9GE7 - chains A and C of the 3 polymer chains in the assembly; structure by electron microscopy, 3.66 A resolution.

# Chain A
Protein: Uncharacterized ABC transporter permease YbbP
From: Escherichia coli K-12
Reference sequence: P77504 (YBBP_ECOLI); residues 1-804 here = UniProt positions 1-804
Amino-acid sequence (804 residues; each row starts with the number of its first residue):
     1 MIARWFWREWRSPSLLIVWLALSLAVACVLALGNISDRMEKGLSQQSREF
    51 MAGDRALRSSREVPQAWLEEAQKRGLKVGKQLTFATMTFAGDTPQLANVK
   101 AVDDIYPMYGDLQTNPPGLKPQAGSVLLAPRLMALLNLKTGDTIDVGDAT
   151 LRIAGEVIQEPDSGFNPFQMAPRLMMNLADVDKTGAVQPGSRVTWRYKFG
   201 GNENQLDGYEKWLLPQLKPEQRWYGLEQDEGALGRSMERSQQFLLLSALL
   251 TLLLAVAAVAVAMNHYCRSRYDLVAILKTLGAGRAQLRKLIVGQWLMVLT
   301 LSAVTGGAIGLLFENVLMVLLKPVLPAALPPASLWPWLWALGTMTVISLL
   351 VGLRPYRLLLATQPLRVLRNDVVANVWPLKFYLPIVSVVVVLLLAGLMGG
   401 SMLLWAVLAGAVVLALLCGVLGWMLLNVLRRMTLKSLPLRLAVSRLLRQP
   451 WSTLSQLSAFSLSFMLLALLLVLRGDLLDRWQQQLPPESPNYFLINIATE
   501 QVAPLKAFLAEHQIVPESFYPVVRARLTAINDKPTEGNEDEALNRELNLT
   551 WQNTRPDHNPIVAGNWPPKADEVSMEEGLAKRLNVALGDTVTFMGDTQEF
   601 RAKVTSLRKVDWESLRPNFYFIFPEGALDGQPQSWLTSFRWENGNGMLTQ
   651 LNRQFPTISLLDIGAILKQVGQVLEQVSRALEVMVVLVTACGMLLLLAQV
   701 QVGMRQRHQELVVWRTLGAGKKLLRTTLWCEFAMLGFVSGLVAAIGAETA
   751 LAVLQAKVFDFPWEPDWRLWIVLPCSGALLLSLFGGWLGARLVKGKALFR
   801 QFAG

# Chain C
Protein: Uncharacterized ABC transporter ATP-binding protein YbbA
From: Escherichia coli K-12
Reference sequence: P0A9T8 (YBBA_ECOLI); numbering as in UniProt (aligned over 1-228)
Amino-acid sequence (242 residues; each row starts with the number of its first residue; numbers below 1 keep their minus sign (Met-13 is residue -13)):
   -13 MGSSHHHHHHSQDPMPAENIVEVHHLKKSVGQGEHELSILTGVELVVKRG
    37 ETIALVGESGSGKSTLLAILAGLDDGSSGEVSLVGQPLHNMDEEARAKLR
    87 AKHVGFVFQSFMLIPTLNALENVELPALLRGESSAESRNGAKALLEQLGL
   137 GKRLDHLPAQLSGGEQQRVALARAFNGRPDVLFADEPTGNLDRQTGDKIA
   187 DLLFSLNREHGTTLIMVTHDLQLAARCDRCLRLVNGQLQEEA
Unresolved in the structure: -13 to 2
Differences from the reference sequence: initiating methionine (-13); expression tag (-12 to 0)
Bound ions: Mg2+: Ser50, Gln95 (together with AMP-PNP)
Residues lining bound ligands:
  - AMP-PNP (ANP; phosphoaminophosphonic acid-adenylate ester): Val16, Leu23, Ile25, Glu44, Ser45, Gly46, Ser47, Gly48, Lys49, Ser50, Thr51, Gln95, Glu172, His205
  - AMP-PNP: Arg139, His142, Gln146, Ser148, Gly149, Gly150, Glu151
Curated features (UniProtKB/Swiss-Prot):
  - binding site (ATP): Gly43 to Ser50

# Interface between chain A and chain C
Pairs across the interface (35):
  Arg369(A) with Ala145(C), hydrogen bond (side chain-backbone); Gln146(C); Leu147(C)
  Asn370(A) with Ala145(C); Gln146(C), hydrogen bond (backbone-side chain)
  Leu437(A) with Leu114(C)
  Arg440(A) with Glu118(C), hydrogen bond (side chain-backbone); Ser120(C)
  Arg448(A) with Leu103(C)
  Gln709(A) with Pro101(C)
  Val713(A) with Met98(C); Ile100(C), hydrophobic; Leu111(C), hydrophobic
  Trp714(A) with Leu111(C), hydrophobic; Leu115(C), hydrophobic
  Arg715(A) with Glu79(C); Ala83(C); Arg86(C), hydrogen bond (backbone-side chain)
  Thr716(A) with Arg86(C), hydrogen bond (backbone-side chain); Phe94(C)
  Leu717(A) with Ala87(C); Leu111(C), hydrophobic; Leu115(C)
  Gly718(A) with Ala83(C); Ala87(C)
  Ala719(A) with Leu115(C)
  Lys721(A) with Glu80(C)
  Gly795(A) with Glu79(C)
  Lys796(A) with Asp61(C), salt bridge; Glu79(C)
  Ala797(A) with Leu59(C)
  Phe799(A) with Phe94(C), hydrophobic; Met98(C), hydrophobic
  Phe802(A) with Met98(C), hydrophobic; Leu99(C)
Interface residues without a listed pair, chain A (24 interface residues in all): Leu368, Leu441, Gln449, Glu710, Leu723
Interface residues without a listed pair, chain C (27 interface residues in all): Ala54, Asp60, Thr102, Pro112, Ser119, Arg159

# Summary
The interface between chain A and chain C involves 24 residues on one side and 27 on the other, with 5
hydrogen bonds and 1 salt bridge. Polar contacts include Lys796(A)-Asp61(C), Arg369(A)-Ala145(C) and
Asn370(A)-Gln146(C). Ligands of chain C: AMP-PNP.
Here chain A is Uncharacterized ABC transporter permease YbbP and chain C is Uncharacterized ABC transporter
ATP-binding protein YbbA, both from Escherichia coli K-12. Entry 9GE7 (Structure of E. coli YbbAP with bound
ATP analogue) was determined by electron microscopy (same publication as 9GE6 and 9GE8).
